PDB entry 4HYI | X-ray diffraction, 1.40 A resolution | chain A

[Chain A]
Name: Serine/threonine-protein kinase Chk1
Source organism: Homo sapiens
Notes: EC 2.7.11.1; fragment: Kinase domain
Reference sequence: O14757 (CHK1_HUMAN); residues 1-289 here = UniProt positions 1-289
Chain sequence (289 residues; each row starts with the number of its first residue):
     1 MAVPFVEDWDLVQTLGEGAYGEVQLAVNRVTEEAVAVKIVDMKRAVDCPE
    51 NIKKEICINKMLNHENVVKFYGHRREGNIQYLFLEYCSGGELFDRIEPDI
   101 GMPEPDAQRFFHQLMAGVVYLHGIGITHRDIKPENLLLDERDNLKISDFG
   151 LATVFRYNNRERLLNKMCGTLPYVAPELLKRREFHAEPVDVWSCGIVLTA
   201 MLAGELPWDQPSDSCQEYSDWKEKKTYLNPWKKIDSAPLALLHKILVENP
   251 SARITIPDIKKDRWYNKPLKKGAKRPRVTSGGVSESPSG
Disordered / not traced: 1-2, 45-47, 275-289
Residues lining bound ligands: 1AO (2-(1H-indazol-1-yl)-N-[2-(piperazin-1-yl)phenyl]-1,3-thiazole-4-carboxamide): Leu15, Tyr20, Val23, Ala36, Lys38, Glu55, Val68, Leu84, Glu85, Tyr86, Cys87, Gly90, Glu91, Glu134, Asn135, Leu137, Ser147, Asp148
UniProt features mapped onto this chain:
  - active site: Asp130 (Proton acceptor)
  - binding site (ATP): Leu15 to Val23, Lys38
  - modified residue (Phosphoserine): Ser280, Ser286
  - cross-link: Lys132 (Glycyl lysine isopeptide (Lys-Gly) (interchain with G-Cter in ubiquitin))
  - mutagenesis: Lys38 (K38R: Abolishes kinase activity), Asp130 (D130A: Abolishes kinase activity), Lys132 (K132R: Strong reduction of chromatin-associated CHK1 ubiquitination)

[Summary]
Chain A binds compound 1AO. From UniProt: active-site residue Asp130, 10 ATP-binding residues and 3
mutagenesis sites.
Chain A is Serine/threonine-protein kinase Chk1 (Homo sapiens); the structure, X-RAY Crystal structure of
compound 40 bound to human chk1 kinase domain, was determined by X-ray diffraction (same publication as 4HYH).
